Entry 9KOD (electron microscopy, 2.95 A resolution); this record covers chains A and J of the 12 polymer chains in the assembly.

== Chain A ==
Name: Neuraminidase
Source organism: Influenza A virus
Notes: EC 3.2.1.18
UniProtKB: A0A8K1VZ50 (A0A8K1VZ50_9INFA); residue numbers follow UniProt; this construct covers 83-469
Sequence (387 residues; each row starts with the number of its first residue):
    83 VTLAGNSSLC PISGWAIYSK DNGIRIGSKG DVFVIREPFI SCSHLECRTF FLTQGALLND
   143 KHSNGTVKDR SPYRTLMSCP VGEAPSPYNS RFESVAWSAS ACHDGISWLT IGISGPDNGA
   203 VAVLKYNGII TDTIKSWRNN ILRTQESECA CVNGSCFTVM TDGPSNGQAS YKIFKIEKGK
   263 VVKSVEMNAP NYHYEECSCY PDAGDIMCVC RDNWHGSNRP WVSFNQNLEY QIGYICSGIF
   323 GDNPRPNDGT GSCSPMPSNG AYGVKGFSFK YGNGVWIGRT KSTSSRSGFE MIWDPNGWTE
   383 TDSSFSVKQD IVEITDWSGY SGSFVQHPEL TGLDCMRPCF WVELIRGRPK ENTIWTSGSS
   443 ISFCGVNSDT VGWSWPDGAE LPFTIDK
Differences from the reference sequence: conflict Met-269 (Leu in A0A8K1VZ50), Ile-321 (Val in A0A8K1VZ50), Pro-339 (Ser in A0A8K1VZ50)
Cystine bridges: Cys-92/Cys-417, Cys-124/Cys-129, Cys-184/Cys-231, Cys-233/Cys-238, Cys-279/Cys-292, Cys-281/Cys-290, Cys-318/Cys-335, Cys-421/Cys-446
Glycans and other covalent adducts: N-acetylglucosamine (NAG) linked to Asn-146, Asn-235
Ion coordination: Ca2+ site 1: Asp-294, Gly-298, Asp-324, Gly-342; Ca2+ site 2: Asp-376, Asn-378, Asp-384, Ser-386

== Chain J ==
Name: CAV-F6 kappa chain
Source organism: Homo sapiens
Sequence (107 residues; numbered 1 to 107; the number before each row is that of its first residue):
     1 EVVLTQSPGT LSLSPGERAT LSCRASQSLG TNYLAWYQHK PGQSPRLLID GASTRAIGIP
    61 DRFSASGSGT DFTLTVSRLE PEDFAVYYCQ HYGNPYTFGQ GTKLEIK
Cystine bridges: Cys-23/Cys-89

== Chain A / chain J interface ==
Pairs across the interface - 7 pairs, chain A then chain J:
  Asn-146(A) with Ile-57(J)
  Tyr-344(A) with Tyr-33(J), hydrogen bond
  Arg-430(A) with Arg-55(J), hydrogen bond (side chain-backbone); Ala-56(J), hydrogen bond (side chain-backbone); Ile-57(J)
  Pro-431(A) with Thr-54(J)
  Asn-434(A) with Arg-55(J)
Other interface residues (no listed pair), chain A (9 interface residues in all): Gly-147, Lys-432, Thr-435, Ile-436
Other interface residues (no listed pair), chain J (6 interface residues in all): Thr-31

== In short ==
9 residues of chain A and 6 residues of chain J are in contact, with 3 hydrogen bonds. Polar contacts include
Tyr-344(A)/Tyr-33(J), Arg-430(A)/Arg-55(J) and Arg-430(A)/Ala-56(J). Covalently linked N-acetylglucosamine: at
Asn-146(A) and Asn-235(A). Asp-294(A), Gly-298(A), Asp-324(A) and Gly-342(A) coordinate Ca2+ site 1.
Chain A is Neuraminidase (Influenza A virus) and chain J is CAV-F6 kappa chain (Homo sapiens); the structure,
Neuraminidase of A/dairy cow/Minnesota/24_016288-003/2024 (dcMN24 N1) in complex with CAV-F6 Fab, was
determined by electron microscopy.
